8WKK - chains C and I of the 96 polymer chains in the assembly; structure by electron microscopy, 3.30 A resolution.

[Chain C]
Protein: Flagellar biosynthetic protein FliQ
Organism: Salmonella enterica subsp. enterica serovar Typhimurium str. LT2
UniProt: P0A1L5 (FLIQ_SALTY); numbering as in UniProt (aligned over 1-89)
Amino-acid sequence (89 residues; each row starts with the number of its first residue):
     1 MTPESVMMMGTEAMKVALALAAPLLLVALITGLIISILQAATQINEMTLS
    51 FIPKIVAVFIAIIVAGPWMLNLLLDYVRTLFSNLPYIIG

[Chain I]
Protein: Flagellar biosynthetic protein FliP
Organism: Salmonella enterica subsp. enterica serovar Typhimurium str. LT2
UniProt: P54700 (FLIP_SALTY); residues 1-245 here = UniProt positions 1-245
Amino-acid sequence (245 residues; numbered 1 to 245; the number before each row is that of its first residue):
     1 MRRLLFLSLAGLWLFSPAAAAQLPGLISQPLAGGGQSWSLSVQTLVFITS
    51 LTFLPAILLMMTSFTRIIIVFGLLRNALGTPSAPPNQVLLGLALFLTFFI
   101 MSPVIDKIYVDAYQPFSEQKISMQEALDKGAQPLRAFMLRQTREADLALF
   151 ARLANSGPLQGPEAVPMRILLPAYVTSELKTAFQIGFTIFIPFLIIDLVI
   201 ASVLMALGMMMVPPATIALPFKLMLFVLVDGWQLLMGSLAQSFYS
Disordered / not traced: 1-35, 244-245

[How chain C and chain I interact]
Residue-residue contacts - 44 pairs, chain C then chain I:
  Met1(C) with Gln184(I); Phe187(I), hydrophobic
  Val6(C) with Phe187(I), hydrophobic
  Met9(C) with Thr188(I), hydrogen bond; Ile191(I), hydrophobic
  Ala13(C) with Ile191(I), hydrophobic; Ile195(I)
  Ala17(C) with Ile195(I), hydrophobic; Val199(I)
  Ala21(C) with Val199(I), hydrophobic
  Leu24(C) with Val203(I), hydrophobic
  Leu25(C) with Val203(I), hydrophobic
  Lys54(C) with Ala206(I), hydrogen bond (side chain-backbone); Leu207(I), hydrogen bond (side chain-backbone)
  Ile55(C) with Leu207(I), hydrophobic
  Leu70(C) with Met224(I), hydrophobic; Leu228(I), hydrophobic
  Leu73(C) with Leu225(I), hydrophobic
  Leu74(C) with Leu228(I), hydrophobic; Val229(I), hydrophobic
  Tyr76(C) with Ile191(I); Ile195(I), hydrophobic
  Val77(C) with Pro192(I), hydrophobic; Leu225(I), hydrophobic; Val229(I), hydrophobic
  Arg78(C) with Leu228(I); Val229(I)
  Leu80(C) with Thr188(I); Pro192(I), hydrophobic
  Phe81(C) with Ile189(I), hydrophobic; Ser238(I)
  Leu84(C) with Ile185(I), hydrophobic; Thr188(I); Ile189(I), hydrophobic; Ser238(I)
  Pro85(C) with Ser238(I); Gln241(I); Ser242(I)
  Tyr86(C) with Gln241(I), hydrogen bond
  Ile88(C) with Arg143(I); Thr181(I); Gln184(I); Ile185(I), hydrophobic; Ser242(I)
Other interface residues (no listed pair), chain C (25 interface residues in all): Leu20, Phe51, Val58
Other interface residues (no listed pair), chain I (27 interface residues in all): Arg66, Ile196, Ser202, Gly208, Met209, Leu234

[Summary]
25 residues of chain C and 27 residues of chain I are in contact; the contacts include 4 hydrogen bonds. Polar
pairs include Met9(C)-Thr188(I), Lys54(C)-Ala206(I) and Lys54(C)-Leu207(I).
Chain C is Flagellar biosynthetic protein FliQ and chain I is Flagellar biosynthetic protein FliP, both from
Salmonella enterica subsp. enterica serovar Typhimurium str. LT2; the structure, Cryo-EM structure of the
whole rod with export apparatus and hook within the flagellar motor-hook complex ..., was determined by
electron microscopy (same publication as 8WHT, 8WIW, 8WK3, 8WK4, 8WKI, 8WKQ and 11 further entries).
